7Q7F - chains H and M of the 3 polymer chains in the assembly; structure by X-ray diffraction, 2.75 A resolution.

# Chain H
Name: Reaction center protein H chain
From: Cereibacter sphaeroides
Reference sequence: P0C0Y7 (RCEH_RHOSH); residue numbers follow UniProt; this construct covers 10-250
Amino-acid sequence (241 residues; each row starts with the number of its first residue):
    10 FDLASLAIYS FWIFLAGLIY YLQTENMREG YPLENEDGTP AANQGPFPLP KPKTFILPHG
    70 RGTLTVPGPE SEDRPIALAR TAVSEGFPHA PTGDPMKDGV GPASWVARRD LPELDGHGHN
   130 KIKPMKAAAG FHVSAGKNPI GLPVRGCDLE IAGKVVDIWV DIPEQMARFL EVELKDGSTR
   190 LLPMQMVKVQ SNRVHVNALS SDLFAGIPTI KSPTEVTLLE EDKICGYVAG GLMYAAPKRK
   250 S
Unresolved in the structure: 250

# Chain M
Name: Reaction center protein M chain
From: Cereibacter sphaeroides
Reference sequence: P0C0Y9 (RCEM_RHOSH); residues 1-302 here correspond to UniProt positions 2-303 (UniProt number = residue number + 1)
Amino-acid sequence (302 residues; each row starts with the number of its first residue):
     1 AEYQNIFTQV QVRGPADLGM TEDVNLANRS GVGPFSTLLG WFGNAQLGPI YLGSLGVLSL
    61 FSGLMWFFTI GIWFWYQAGW NPAVFLRDLF FFSLEPPAPE YGLSFAAPLK EGGLWLIASF
   121 FMFVAVWSWW GRTYLRAQAL GMGKHTAWAF LSAIWLWMVL GFIRPILMGS WSEAVPYGIF
   181 SHLDWTNNFS LVHGNLHYNP FHGLSIAFLY GSALLFAMHG ATILAVSRFG GERELEQIAD
   241 RGTAAERAAL FWRWTMGFNA TMEGIHRWAI WMAVLVTLTG GIGILLSGTV VDNWYVWGQN
   301 HG
Unresolved in the structure: 1, 302
Differences from the reference sequence: engineered mutation Thr8 (Ser9 in P0C0Y9), His197 (Phe198 in P0C0Y9)
Metal / ion sites: Fe ion: His219, Glu234, His266 (shared with 2 residues of chain L)
Small-molecule neighbours:
  - bacteriochlorophyll a (BCL), molecule 1: Met122, Val126, Phe150, Ala153, Ile154, Leu156, Trp157, Leu160, Trp185, Thr186, Asn187, Phe189, Ser190, Asn195, Leu196, His197, His202, Ser205, Ile206, Leu209, Tyr210, Val276, Thr277, Gly280, Gly281, Ile284
  - bacteriochlorophyll a (BCL), molecule 2: Met122, Trp157, Leu160, Val175, Ile179, His182, Leu183, Trp185, Thr186
  - bacteriochlorophyll a (BCL), molecule 3: His197, Gly203, Ile206, Ala207, Tyr210, Gly211, Leu214
  - bacteriopheophytin a (BPH), molecule 1: Ser59, Leu60, Gly63, Ala125, Val126, Trp129, Thr133, Thr146, Ala149, Phe150, Ser152, Ala153, Ala273, Val274, Thr277
  - bacteriopheophytin a (BPH), molecule 2: Tyr210, Ala213, Leu214, Ala217, Met218, Trp252, Thr255, Met256
  - speroidenone (SPN): Trp66, Phe67, Phe68, Ile70, Gly71, Ile72, Phe74, Trp75, Phe85, Trp115, Leu116, Ser119, Phe120, Met122, Phe123, Trp157, Met158, Gly161, Phe162, Trp171, Val175, Pro176, Tyr177, Gly178, Ile179, His182
  - ubiquinone-7 (UQ7): Leu214, Leu215, Met218, His219, Thr222, Ile223, Ala245, Ala248, Ala249, Trp252, Met256, Phe258, Asn259, Ala260, Thr261, Met262, Ile265, Trp268, Met272
UniProt features mapped onto this chain:
  - binding site ((7R,8Z)-bacteriochlorophyll b): His182, His202
  - binding site (Fe cation): His219, Glu234, His266
  - binding site (a ubiquinone): Trp252

# Chain H / chain M interface
Pairs across the interface - 119 pairs, chain H then chain M:
  Asp11(H) - Trp297(M)  hydrogen bond
  Asp11(H) - His301(M)  salt bridge
  Ala13(H) - Val291(M)  hydrophobic
  Ala13(H) - Trp297(M)
  Ser14(H) - Trp297(M)
  Ser14(H) - His301(M)  hydrogen bond
  Ala16(H) - Phe201(M)
  Ile17(H) - Pro200(M)  hydrophobic
  Ile17(H) - Phe201(M)
  Ile17(H) - Leu204(M)  hydrophobic
  Phe20(H) - Leu204(M)  hydrophobic
  Phe20(H) - Leu275(M)  hydrophobic
  Phe20(H) - Thr279(M)
  Trp21(H) - Leu204(M)  hydrophobic
  Phe23(H) - Trp271(M)  hydrophobic
  Leu27(H) - Trp271(M)
  Leu27(H) - Leu275(M)  hydrophobic
  Tyr30(H) - Arg267(M)  hydrogen bond
  Leu31(H) - Arg267(M)
  Leu31(H) - Trp268(M)  hydrophobic
  Glu34(H) - Thr261(M)
  Glu34(H) - Arg267(M)  salt bridge
  Asn35(H) - Asn259(M)
  Asn35(H) - Ala260(M)
  Asn35(H) - Thr261(M)  hydrogen bond (side chain-backbone)
  Asn35(H) - Gly264(M)  hydrogen bond (side chain-backbone)
  Asn35(H) - Ile265(M)  hydrogen bond (side chain-backbone)
  Asn35(H) - Trp268(M)
  Glu38(H) - Ile238(M)
  Glu38(H) - Arg241(M)  salt bridge
  Glu38(H) - Thr261(M)
  Tyr40(H) - Arg253(M)
  Leu42(H) - Arg253(M)
  Lys62(H) - Glu263(M)  salt bridge
  Lys62(H) - Arg267(M)
  Phe64(H) - Ile238(M)  hydrophobic
  Phe64(H) - Glu263(M)
  Leu66(H) - Ala239(M)  hydrophobic
  Leu73(H) - Ile238(M)
  Leu73(H) - Ala239(M)
  Glu79(H) - Arg241(M)  salt bridge
  Pro111(H) - Arg247(M)  hydrogen bond (backbone-side chain)
  Ala112(H) - Arg247(M)
  Ser113(H) - Thr243(M)
  Ser113(H) - Arg247(M)  hydrogen bond (backbone-side chain)
  Val115(H) - Arg241(M)
  Val115(H) - Gly242(M)
  Val115(H) - Thr243(M)
  Val115(H) - Glu246(M)
  Arg117(H) - Glu236(M)  hydrogen bond (side chain-backbone)
  Arg117(H) - Gln237(M)
  Arg117(H) - Asp240(M)  hydrogen bond (side chain-backbone)
  Arg117(H) - Arg241(M)
  Arg117(H) - Gly242(M)
  Arg118(H) - Glu236(M)  salt bridge
  Arg118(H) - Asp240(M)  salt bridge
  Glu122(H) - Arg233(M)  salt bridge
  Glu122(H) - Glu236(M)
  Gly125(H) - Met20(M)
  His126(H) - Met20(M)
  Ile131(H) - Arg233(M)
  Ala138(H) - Pro15(M)
  Gly139(H) - Arg13(M)
  Gly139(H) - Gly14(M)
  Phe140(H) - Arg13(M)
  Phe140(H) - Gly14(M)
  Phe140(H) - Pro15(M)
  His141(H) - Val12(M)
  His141(H) - Arg13(M)  hydrogen bond (backbone-backbone)
  Val142(H) - Val10(M)  hydrophobic
  Val142(H) - Gln11(M)
  Ser143(H) - Gln11(M)  hydrogen bond (backbone-backbone)
  Ser143(H) - Val12(M)
  Ser143(H) - Arg13(M)
  Ala144(H) - Val10(M)
  Ala144(H) - Gln11(M)  hydrogen bond (backbone-backbone)
  Ala144(H) - Thr37(M)
  Ala144(H) - Trp41(M)  hydrophobic
  Gly145(H) - Gln9(M)
  Gly145(H) - Trp41(M)
  Lys146(H) - Val10(M)
  Pro172(H) - Asp17(M)
  Glu173(H) - Asn44(M)
  Gln174(H) - Val12(M)
  Gln174(H) - Arg13(M)
  Gln174(H) - Gly14(M)  hydrogen bond (side chain-backbone)
  Gln174(H) - Pro15(M)  hydrogen bond (side chain-backbone)
  Gln174(H) - Phe35(M)
  Met175(H) - Val12(M)
  Met175(H) - Glu232(M)
  Ala176(H) - Val12(M)
  Arg177(H) - Glu232(M)  salt bridge
  Arg177(H) - Arg233(M)
  Met193(H) - Tyr3(M)
  Met193(H) - Gln9(M)
  Gln194(H) - Tyr3(M)
  Gln194(H) - Asn5(M)
  Gln194(H) - Ser227(M)
  Gln194(H) - Arg228(M)
  Met195(H) - Arg228(M)
  Val196(H) - Tyr3(M)
  Val196(H) - Gln9(M)  hydrogen bond (backbone-side chain)
  Lys197(H) - Glu2(M)
  Lys197(H) - Tyr3(M)
  Lys197(H) - Gln9(M)
  Val198(H) - Gln9(M)  hydrogen bond (backbone-side chain)
  Asn206(H) - Glu2(M)  hydrogen bond
  Leu227(H) - Arg233(M)
  Leu227(H) - Glu236(M)
  Leu227(H) - Asp240(M)
  Glu230(H) - Arg233(M)  salt bridge
  Asp231(H) - Gly242(M)
  Asp231(H) - Thr243(M)  hydrogen bond (side chain-backbone)
  Cys234(H) - Arg228(M)  hydrogen bond (side chain-backbone)
  Cys234(H) - Phe229(M)
  Gly235(H) - Arg247(M)
  Ala238(H) - Phe229(M)  hydrophobic
  Leu241(H) - Glu2(M)
  Leu241(H) - Arg228(M)
Other interface residues (no listed pair), chain H (73 interface residues in all): Phe10, Leu12, Leu24, Gln32, Arg37, Arg70, Glu81, Gly110, Trp114, Lys130, Pro148, Val169, Pro192
Other interface residues (no listed pair), chain M (57 interface residues in all): Ala16, Gly19, Gln46, Phe208, Phe258, Leu286, Val290, Trp294

# Overview
Chain H and chain M form an interface of 73 and 57 residues respectively, with 20 hydrogen bonds and 10 salt
bridges. Polar pairs include Asp11(H)-His301(M), Glu34(H)-Arg267(M) and Glu38(H)-Arg241(M). Bound to chain M:
bacteriopheophytin a, 3 copies of bacteriochlorophyll a, ubiquinone-7 and speroidenone.
Chain H is Reaction center protein H chain and chain M is Reaction center protein M chain, both from
Cereibacter sphaeroides; the structure, Room temperature structure of the Rhodobacter Sphaeroides
Photosynthetic Reaction Center F(M197)H mutant at atmospheric pressure, was determined by X-ray diffraction.
